PDB entry 7NPU | electron microscopy, 4.48 A resolution (low resolution: residue-level contacts below are approximate; hydrogen-bond / salt-bridge calls are withheld) | chains B6 and D1 of the 24 polymer chains in the assembly

[Chain B6]
Molecule: ESX-5 secretion system ATPase EccB5
From: Mycobacterium tuberculosis (strain ATCC 25618 / H37Rv)
Notes: EC 3.6.-.-
Reference sequence: P9WNQ9 (ECCB5_MYCTU); numbering as in UniProt (aligned over 1-506)
Amino-acid sequence (506 residues; numbered 1 to 506; the number before each row is that of its first residue):
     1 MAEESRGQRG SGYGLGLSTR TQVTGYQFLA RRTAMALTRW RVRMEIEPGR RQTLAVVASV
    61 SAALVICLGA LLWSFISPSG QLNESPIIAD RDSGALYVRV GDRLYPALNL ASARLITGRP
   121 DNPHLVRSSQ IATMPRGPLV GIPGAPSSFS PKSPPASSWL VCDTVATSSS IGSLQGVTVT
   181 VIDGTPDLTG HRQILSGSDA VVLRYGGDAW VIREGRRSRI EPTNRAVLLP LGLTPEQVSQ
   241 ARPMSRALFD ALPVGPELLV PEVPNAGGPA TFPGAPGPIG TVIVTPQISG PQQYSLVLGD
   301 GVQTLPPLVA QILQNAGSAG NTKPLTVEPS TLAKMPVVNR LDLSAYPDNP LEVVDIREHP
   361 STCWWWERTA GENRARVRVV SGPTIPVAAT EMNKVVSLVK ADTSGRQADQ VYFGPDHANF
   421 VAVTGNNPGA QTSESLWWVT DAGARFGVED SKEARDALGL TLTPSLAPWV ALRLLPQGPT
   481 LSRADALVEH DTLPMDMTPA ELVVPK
Unresolved in the structure: 1-9, 84-506

[Chain D1]
Molecule: ESX-5 secretion system protein EccD5
From: Mycobacterium tuberculosis (strain ATCC 25618 / H37Rv)
Reference sequence: P9WNP9 (ECCD5_MYCTU); residues 1-503 here = UniProt positions 1-503
Amino-acid sequence (503 residues; numbered 1 to 503; the number before each row is that of its first residue):
     1 MTAVADAPQA DIEGVASPQA VVVGVMAGEG VQIGVLLDAN APVSVMTDPL LKVVNSRLRE
    61 LGEAPLEATG RGRWALCLVD GAPLRATQSL TEQDVYDGDR LWIRFIADTE RRSQVIEHIS
   121 TAVASDLSKR FARIDPIVAV QVGASMVATG VVLATGVLGW WRWHHNTWLT TIYTAVIGVL
   181 VLAVAMLLLM RAKTDADRRV ADIMLMSAIM PVTVAAAAAP PGPVGSPQAV LGFGVLTVAA
   241 ALALRFTGRR LGIYTTIVII GALTMLAALA RMVAATSAVT LLSSLLLICV VAYHAAPALS
   301 RRLAGIRLPV FPSATSRWVF EARPDLPTTV VVSGGSAPVL EGPSSVRDVL LQAERARSFL
   361 SGLLTGLGVM VVVCMTSLCD PHTGQRWLPL ILAGFTSGFL LLRGRSYVDR WQSITLAGTA
   421 VIIAAAVCVR YALELSSPLA VSIVAAILVL LPAAGMAAAA HVPHTIYSPL FRKFVEWIEY
   481 LCLMPIFPLA LWLMNVYAAI RYR
Unresolved in the structure: 1-18

[Chain B6 / chain D1 interface]
Contacting residue pairs - 27 pairs, chain B6 then chain D1:
  Ser11(B6) with Phe311(D1)
  Gly12(B6) with Phe311(D1)
  Tyr26(B6) with Arg301(D1); Leu308(D1)
  Thr33(B6) with Arg301(D1)
  Thr38(B6) with Ser406(D1); Tyr407(D1); Val408(D1)
  Arg39(B6) with Ser406(D1)
  Arg51(B6) with Glu476(D1); Tyr480(D1)
  Gln52(B6) with His294(D1); Arg403(D1); Ser406(D1); Glu479(D1)
  Val56(B6) with His294(D1)
  Ser59(B6) with Leu483(D1); Met484(D1)
  Val60(B6) with Phe487(D1)
  Ile66(B6) with Tyr497(D1)
  Ala70(B6) with Ile500(D1)
  Leu71(B6) with Ile500(D1)
  Trp73(B6) with Arg501(D1)
  Ser74(B6) with Arg503(D1)
  Phe75(B6) with Arg503(D1)
  Ser77(B6) with Arg501(D1)
  Ser79(B6) with Tyr502(D1)
Other interface residues (no listed pair), chain B6 (27 interface residues in all): Gln22, Ala30, Leu37, Trp40, Ala55, Ala62, Ala63, Cys67
Other interface residues (no listed pair), chain D1 (28 interface residues in all): Val291, Pro297, Val310, Pro312, Ala356, Leu360, Asp409, Pro488, Leu491

[In short]
27 residues of chain B6 and 28 residues of chain D1 are in contact.
Chain B6 is ESX-5 secretion system ATPase EccB5 and chain D1 is ESX-5 secretion system protein EccD5, both
from Mycobacterium tuberculosis (strain ATCC 25618 / H37Rv); the structure, MycP5-free ESX-5 inner membrane
complex, state I, was determined by electron microscopy together with 7NP7, 7NPR, 7NPV, 7NPS and 7NPT from the
same study.
